3P11 - chains L and A of the 3 polymer chains in the assembly; structure by X-ray diffraction, 3.70 A resolution.

# Chain L
Molecule: Fab DL11 light chain
Organism: Homo sapiens
Notes: antibody fragment or engineered binder
Sequence (214 residues; row label = number of the first residue in the row):
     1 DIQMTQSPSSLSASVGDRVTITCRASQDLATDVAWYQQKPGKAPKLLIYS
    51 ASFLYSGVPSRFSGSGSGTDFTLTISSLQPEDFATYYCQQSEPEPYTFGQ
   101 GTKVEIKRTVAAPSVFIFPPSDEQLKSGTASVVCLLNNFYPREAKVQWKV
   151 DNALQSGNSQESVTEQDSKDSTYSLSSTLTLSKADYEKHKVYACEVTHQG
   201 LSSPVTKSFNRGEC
Unresolved in the structure: 212-214
Disulfides: Cys23-Cys88, Cys134-Cys194

# Chain A
Molecule: Receptor tyrosine-protein kinase erbB-3
Organism: Homo sapiens
Notes: EC 2.7.10.1; fragment: domains I-III
UniProt: P21860 (ERBB3_HUMAN); residues 1-513 here correspond to UniProt positions 20-532 (UniProt number = residue number + 19)
Sequence (522 residues; numbered 1 to 522; the number before each row is that of its first residue):
     1 SEVGNSQAVCPGTLNGLSVTGDAENQYQTLYKLYERCEVVMGNLEIVLTG
    51 HNADLSFLQWIREVTGYVLVAMNEFSTLPLPNLRVVRGTQVYDGKFAIFV
   101 MLNYNTNSSHALRQLRLTQLTEILSGGVYIEKNDKLCHMDTIDWRDIVRD
   151 RDAEIVVKDNGRSCPPCHEVCKGRCWGPGSEDCQTLTKTICAPQCNGHCF
   201 GPNPNQCCHDECAGGCSGPQDTDCFACRHFNDSGACVPRCPQPLVYNKLT
   251 FQLEPNPHTKYQYGGVCVASCPHNFVVDQTSCVRACPPDKMEVDKNGLKM
   301 CEPCGGLCPKACEGTGSGSRFQTVDSSNIDGFVNCTKILGNLDFLITGLN
   351 GDPWHKIPALDPEKLNVFRTVREITGYLNIQSWPPHMHNFSVFSNLTTIG
   401 GRSLYNRGFSLLIMKNLNVTSLGFRSLKEISAGRIYISANRQLCYHHSLN
   451 WTKVLRGPTEERLDIKHNRPRRDCVAEGKVCDPLCSSGGCWGPGPGQCLS
   501 CRNYSRGGVCVTHGNSHHHHHH
Unresolved in the structure: 1-7, 514-522
Disulfides: Cys10-Cys37, Cys137-Cys164, Cys167-Cys175, Cys171-Cys183, Cys191-Cys199, Cys195-Cys207, Cys208-Cys216, Cys212-Cys224, Cys227-Cys236, Cys240-Cys267, Cys271-Cys282, Cys286-Cys301, Cys304-Cys308, Cys312-Cys335, Cys444-Cys474, Cys481-Cys490, Cys485-Cys498, Cys501-Cys510
Glycans and other covalent adducts: N-acetylglucosamine (NAG) linked to Asn334, Asn418
Construct notes: expression tag (514-522)
Curated features (UniProtKB/Swiss-Prot):
  - glycosylation (N-linked (GlcNAc...) asparagine): Asn107, Asn231, Asn334, Asn389, Asn395, Asn418, Asn450, Asn503

# Chain L / chain A interface
Pairs across the interface - 9 pairs, chain L then chain A:
  Ala30(L) - Arg472(A)
  Thr31(L) - Arg472(A)
  Asp32(L) - Arg472(A)
  Glu92(L) - Pro470(A)
  Glu92(L) - Arg472(A)
  Glu92(L) - Asp473(A)
  Glu94(L) - Arg441(A)  salt bridge
  Glu94(L) - His467(A)  salt bridge
  Tyr96(L) - His467(A)  hydrogen bond
Other interface residues (no listed pair), chain L (8 interface residues in all): Leu29, Pro93
Other interface residues (no listed pair), chain A (6 interface residues in all): Lys466

# Summary
8 residues of chain L face 6 of chain A across their interface; the contacts include 1 hydrogen bond and 2
salt bridges. Polar contacts include Glu94(L)-Arg441(A), Glu94(L)-His467(A) and Tyr96(L)-His467(A). Covalently
linked N-acetylglucosamine: at Asn334(A) and Asn418(A).
Chain L is Fab DL11 light chain and chain A is Receptor tyrosine-protein kinase erbB-3, both from Homo
sapiens; the structure, anti-EGFR/HER3 Fab DL11 in complex with domains I-III of the HER3 extracellular
region, was determined by X-ray diffraction (same publication as 3P0Y and 3P0V).
